1S1C - chains A and X of the 4 polymer chains in the assembly; structure by X-ray diffraction, 2.60 A resolution.

[Chain A]
Molecule: Transforming protein RhoA
Organism: Homo sapiens
Notes: fragment: RhoA
UniProt: P61586 (RHOA_HUMAN); residues 1-181 here = UniProt positions 1-181
Sequence (183 residues; each row starts with the number of its first residue; numbers below 1 keep their minus sign (Gly-1 is residue -1)):
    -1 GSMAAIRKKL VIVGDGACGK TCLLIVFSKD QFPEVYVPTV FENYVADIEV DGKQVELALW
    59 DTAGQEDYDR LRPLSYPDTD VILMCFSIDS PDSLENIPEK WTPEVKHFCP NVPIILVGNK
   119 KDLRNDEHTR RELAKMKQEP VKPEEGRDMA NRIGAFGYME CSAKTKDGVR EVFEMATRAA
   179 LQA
Disordered / not traced: -1 to 2
Sequence notes: cloning artifact (-1 to 0)
UniProt features mapped onto this chain:
  - region: Ala61 to Asp78 (Switch II region)
  - motif: Tyr34 to Tyr42 (Effector region)
  - binding site (GTP): Gly12 to Thr19, Phe30 to Thr37, Asp59 to Gln63, Asn117 to Asp120, Ser160 to Lys162
  - modified residue: Tyr34 (Microbial infection: O-AMP-tyrosine), Thr37 (Microbial infection: O-AMP-threonine), Asn41 (Microbial infection: ADP-ribosylasparagine), Gln63 (5-glutamyl serotonin)
  - glycosylation: Tyr34 (Microbial infection: O-linked (GlcNAc) tyrosine), Thr37 (Microbial infection: O-alpha-linked (GlcNAc) threonine)
  - cross-link: Lys135 (Glycyl lysine isopeptide (Lys-Gly) (interchain with G-Cter in ubiquitin))
Bound ions: Mg2+: Thr19, Thr37 (together with GMP-PNP)
Residues lining bound ligands: GMP-PNP (GNP; phosphoaminophosphonic acid-guanylate ester): Asp13, Gly14, Ala15, Cys16, Gly17, Lys18, Thr19, Cys20, Phe30, Pro31, Tyr34, Pro36, Thr37, Thr60, Ala61, Gly62, Gln63, Lys118, Asp120, Leu121, Ser160, Ala161, Lys162

[Chain X]
Molecule: Rho-associated, coiled-coil containing protein kinase 1
Organism: Homo sapiens
Notes: fragment: Rho-binding domain of ROCKI, residues 947-1015
UniProt: Q13464 (ROCK1_HUMAN); aligned to UniProt positions 946-1014 over residues 947-1015 (the alignment contains insertions or deletions, so no single offset holds)
Sequence (71 residues; each row starts with the number of its first residue):
   945 GSMLTKDIEI LRRENEELTE KMKKAEEEYK LEKEEEISNL KAAFEKNINT ERTLKTQAVN
  1005 KLAEIMNRKD F
Disordered / not traced: 1014-1015
Sequence notes: cloning artifact (945-946)

[How chain A and chain X interact]
Pairs across the interface (11):
  Val35(A) with Gln1001(X)
  Pro36(A) with Leu998(X), hydrophobic
  Val38(A) with Gln1001(X); Lys1005(X)
  Phe39(A) with Lys1005(X), hydrogen bond (backbone-side chain)
  Glu40(A) with Lys1005(X), salt bridge
  Gln63(A) with Leu998(X)
  Asp65(A) with Leu998(X)
  Tyr66(A) with Leu998(X), hydrogen bond (side chain-backbone); Gln1001(X); Ala1002(X)
Also at the interface, not in a pair above, chain X (8 interface residues in all): Glu995, Thr997, Glu1008, Ile1009

[In short]
The chain A/chain X interface involves 8 residues from each chain, with 2 hydrogen bonds and 1 salt bridge.
Polar contacts include Glu40(A)-Lys1005(X), Phe39(A)-Lys1005(X) and Tyr66(A)-Leu998(X). Chain A binds GMP-PNP.
UniProt lists 28 GTP-binding residues on chain A.
Here chain A is Transforming protein RhoA and chain X is Rho-associated, coiled-coil containing protein kinase
1, both from Homo sapiens. Entry 1S1C (Crystal structure of the complex between the human RhoA and Rho-binding
domain of human ROCKI) was determined by X-ray diffraction.
